8XLS - chains B and C of the 17 polymer chains in the assembly; structure by electron microscopy, 2.30 A resolution.

== Chain B ==
Protein: Photosystem I P700 chlorophyll a apoprotein A2
Source organism: Thalassiosira pseudonana CCMP1335
Notes: EC 1.97.1.12
UniProtKB: A0T0M9 (PSAB_THAPS); residue numbers follow UniProt; this construct covers 1-733
Sequence (733 residues; row label = number of the first residue in the row):
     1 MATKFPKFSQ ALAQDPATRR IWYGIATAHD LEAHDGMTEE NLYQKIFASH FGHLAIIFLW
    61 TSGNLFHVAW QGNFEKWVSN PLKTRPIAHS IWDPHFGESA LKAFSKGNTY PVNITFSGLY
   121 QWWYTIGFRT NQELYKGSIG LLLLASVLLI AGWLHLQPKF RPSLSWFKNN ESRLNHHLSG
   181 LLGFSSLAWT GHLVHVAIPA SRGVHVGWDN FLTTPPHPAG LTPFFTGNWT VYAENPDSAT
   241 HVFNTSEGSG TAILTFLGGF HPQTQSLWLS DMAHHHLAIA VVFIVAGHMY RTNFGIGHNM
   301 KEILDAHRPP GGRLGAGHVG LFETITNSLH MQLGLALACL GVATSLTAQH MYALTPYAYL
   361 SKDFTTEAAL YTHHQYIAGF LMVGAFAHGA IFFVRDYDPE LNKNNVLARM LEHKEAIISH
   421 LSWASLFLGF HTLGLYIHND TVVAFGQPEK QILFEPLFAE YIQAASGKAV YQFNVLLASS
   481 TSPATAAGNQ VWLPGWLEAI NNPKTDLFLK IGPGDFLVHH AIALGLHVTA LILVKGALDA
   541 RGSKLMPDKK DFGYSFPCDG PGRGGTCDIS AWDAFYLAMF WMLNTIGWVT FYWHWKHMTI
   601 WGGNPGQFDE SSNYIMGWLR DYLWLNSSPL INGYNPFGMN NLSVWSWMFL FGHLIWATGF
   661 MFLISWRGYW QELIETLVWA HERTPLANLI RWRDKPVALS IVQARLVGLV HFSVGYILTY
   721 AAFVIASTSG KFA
Disordered / not traced: 1, 733
Bound ions: chlorophyll a Mg near Asp93 (its only coordinating residue here); 4Fe-4S cluster Fe: Cys558, Cys567 (shared with 2 residues of chain A)
Residues lining bound ligands:
  - beta-carotene (BCR), molecule 1: Gly52, Ile56, Leu59, Leu149
  - beta-carotene (BCR), molecule 2: Leu54, Phe58, Trp60, Gly180, Leu181, Phe184, Ser185
  - beta-carotene (BCR), molecule 3: Leu187, Leu221, Phe224, Phe225, Val281, Ile284, Val285, His288
  - beta-carotene (BCR), molecule 4: Met331, Gly334, Leu335, Ala338, Val342, Met382, Ala385, Phe386, Gly389, Phe392, Phe393, Leu407, Ala537
  - beta-carotene (BCR), molecule 5: Phe386, Leu407, Met410, Val534, Leu538
  - beta-carotene (BCR), molecule 6: Val644, Trp647, Met648, Phe651, Trp670, Ile674, Leu677
  - beta-carotene (BCR), molecule 7: Thr684, Pro685, Leu686, Ala687
  - chlorophyll a isomer (CL0): Leu619, Leu623, Trp624, Trp656
  - chlorophyll a (CLA), molecule 1: Phe5, Phe8, Ile25, Ala28, His29, Leu31, His34, Ser49, His53, Ile56
  - chlorophyll a (CLA), molecule 2: Thr18, Ile21, Trp22, Ile674, Leu677, Val678, His681, Ile690, Arg691, Trp692, Arg693, Asp694, Pro696, Val697
  - chlorophyll a (CLA), molecule 3: Trp22, Phe651, Leu654, Ile655, Thr658, Met661, Phe662, Leu699, Val707, Val710, His711, Val714
  - chlorophyll a (CLA), molecule 4: Ile25, Ala26, Thr27, Ala28, His29, Asp30, His330, Leu333, Leu337, Phe380, Leu381, Val383, Gly384, Ala387, His388, Ile391, Arg395, Tyr554, Trp572, Phe575, Phe651, Val710, Val714, Leu718
  - chlorophyll a (CLA), molecule 5: His29, Leu31, Tyr43, Ile46, Ser49, His50, His53, Leu54, Ile57, Phe167, Arg173, His177, Leu181, Leu329, His330, Gln332, Leu333, Ala336, Leu337, Leu340
  - chlorophyll a (CLA), molecule 6: His29, His53, Ile56, Ile57, Trp60, Leu340, Ile377, Phe380, Leu381
  - chlorophyll a (CLA), molecule 7: Phe47, Phe51, Leu144, Val147, Ile150, Ala151, Leu154, His155, Lys159, Phe160, Pro162, Trp166
  - chlorophyll a (CLA), molecule 8: Phe47, His50, Phe51, Leu54, Trp166, Phe167, Asn169, Ser172, Arg173, His176, His177, Gly180, Leu181, Leu182, Phe283, Leu340, Leu346
  - chlorophyll a (CLA), molecule 9: Ile56, Leu59, Trp60, Ser62, Gly63, Phe66, His67, Trp70, Gln71, His89, Ser90, Ile91, Trp92, Leu142
  - chlorophyll a (CLA), molecule 10: Ile56, Trp60, Asn64, His67, Val68, Ala88, His89, Asn113, Ile114, Thr115, Phe116, Ser117, Leu119, Val644, Trp645, Met648
  - chlorophyll a (CLA), molecule 11: Ile57, Phe58, Trp60, Thr61, Ser117, Gly118, Leu119, Trp122, Phe184, Ser185, Ala188, Leu340, Ala343, Thr344, Thr347, Met351, Tyr357, Leu370, His373, His374, Ile377, Leu381
  - chlorophyll a (CLA), molecule 12: Trp60, Asn64, Phe116, Ser117, Leu119, Ala369, Leu370, Thr372, His373, Tyr376, Ile377, Phe380, Met648, Ile717, Leu718, Tyr720, Ala721, Val724, Ile725
  - chlorophyll a (CLA), molecule 13: His89, Ser90, Ile91, Trp92, Asp93, Pro94, His95, Phe96, Phe104, Asn113, Ser643, Val644, Trp647
  - chlorophyll a (CLA), molecule 14: Trp92, Pro94, His95
  - chlorophyll a (CLA), molecule 15: Trp122, Thr125, Ile126, Leu181, Leu182, Ser185, Ser186, Trp189, Leu267, Met272, His275, His276, Ile279, Ala343, Leu346, Thr347, His350, Met351, Pro356, Tyr357
  - chlorophyll a (CLA), molecule 16: Ile126, Gly127, Phe128, Glu133, Lys136, Gly137, Gly140, Leu141, Leu143, Leu144, Ser146, Val147, Ile150, Ser185, Ala188, Trp189, Gly191, His192, His195, Val196, Val206, Gly207, Trp208, Phe211
  - chlorophyll a (CLA), molecule 17: Trp166, Asn169, Ser172, His176, Thr292, Asn293, Phe294
  - chlorophyll a (CLA), molecule 18: Asn170, Arg173, Leu174, His177, Leu178, Met300, Leu304, Phe322, Ile325, Thr326, Leu335, Ala336, Cys339, Leu340, Ala343
  - chlorophyll a (CLA), molecule 19: Leu174, Leu178, Leu182, Val282, Phe283, Ala286, Met289, Tyr290, Met300, Ile303, Leu304
  - chlorophyll a (CLA), molecule 20: Asn175, His176, Ser179, Gly180, Phe184, Ile284, His288, Tyr290, Thr292, Phe294, Ile296
  - chlorophyll a (CLA), molecule 21: Leu187, Ala188, Thr190, Gly191, Val194, His195, Phe211, Leu212, Thr213, Thr214, Pro215, Pro216, His217, Gly220, Leu221, Phe224, Tyr232, Leu254, Leu277
  - chlorophyll a (CLA), molecule 22: Phe224, Gly227, Trp229, Thr230, Tyr232, Ala233, Leu254, Thr255, Phe256, His274, Leu277, Ala278, Val281, Val491
  - chlorophyll a (CLA), molecule 23: Thr255, Phe256, Gly258, Gly259, Leu267, Asp271, Met272, His274, His275, Ala278, Ile279, Val282, His350, Leu354, Trp492, Trp496
  - chlorophyll a (CLA), molecule 24: Val282, Ile303, Leu304, His307, Leu314, His318, Leu321, Ile325, Met331, Val406, Leu407, Met410
  - chlorophyll a (CLA), molecule 25: Val285, Ala286, His288, Met289, Ile296, Gly297, His298
  - chlorophyll a (CLA), molecule 26: Met289, His298, Glu302, Ile303, Ala306, His307
  - chlorophyll a (CLA), molecule 27: Ala306, His307, Arg308, Pro309, Pro310, Arg313, Leu314
  - chlorophyll a (CLA), molecule 28: Arg313, Leu314, Val406, Arg409, Met410, Glu412, His413, Ala416, Ile417, His420
  - chlorophyll a (CLA), molecule 29: Leu335, Ala338, Cys339, Val342, Leu346, Gln349, His350, Tyr352, Ala353, Leu354, Leu507, Phe508
  - chlorophyll a (CLA), molecule 30: Val342, Ser345, Leu346, Gln349, Gln375, Gly379, Met382, Phe386, Leu526, Thr529, Ala530, Leu533, Met582, Thr585, Ile586
  - chlorophyll a (CLA), molecule 31: Gln349, Tyr352, Tyr371, Phe458, Ala459, Ile462, Gln463, Phe508, Leu509, Ile511, His519, Ile522, Leu526, Val589, Tyr592, Trp593, Lys596
  - chlorophyll a (CLA), molecule 32: Tyr376, Thr432, Leu433, Tyr436, Val518, Ala521, Leu524, Asn584, Trp588, Phe591, Ile615, Trp618, Leu619, Leu623, Ser627, Ile631, Phe649, His653, Trp656, Phe712, Tyr716, Thr719, Tyr720, Phe723
  - chlorophyll a (CLA), molecule 33: Ala416, His420, Trp423
  - chlorophyll a (CLA), molecule 34: Ile417, His420, Leu421, Trp423, Ala424, Ala523, Leu526, His527
  - chlorophyll a (CLA), molecule 35: Ser419, His420, Ser422, Trp423, Leu426, Phe430
  - chlorophyll a (CLA), molecule 36: Ser422, Ser425, Leu426, Gly429, Phe430, Leu433, Leu524, Val528, Leu531, Ile532, Leu577, Phe580, Trp581
  - chlorophyll a (CLA), molecule 37: Trp423, Leu426, Phe427, Phe430, His431
  - chlorophyll a (CLA), molecule 38: Phe427, Leu428, Phe454, Glu455, Pro456, Leu457, Phe458, Ala459, Phe516, His519, His520, Ala523, His527
  - chlorophyll a (CLA), molecule 39: Phe430, Gly434, Leu435, Ile437, His438, Thr441, Val442, Phe445, Lys450, Ile452
  - chlorophyll a (CLA), molecule 40: Leu433, Ile437, Asp440, Leu524, Phe580, Trp581, Asn584, Trp588, Ile615, Leu619, Trp656, Phe712
  - chlorophyll a (CLA), molecule 41: Leu457, Phe458, Tyr461, Phe473
  - chlorophyll a (CLA), molecule 42: Tyr461, Ile462, Ala465, Ser466, Leu476, Leu477, Ala484, Trp492, Leu493, Trp496, Phe508
  - chlorophyll a (CLA), molecule 43: Leu476, Ser482, Pro483, Ala484, Ala487, Gly488, Val491, Trp492
  - chlorophyll a (CLA), molecule 44: Trp647, Leu650, Phe651, His653, Leu654, Trp656, Ala657, Phe660
  - chlorophyll a (CLA), molecule 45: Leu654, Ala657, Thr658, Phe660, Met661, Ile664, Ser665, Tyr669, Trp670, Leu673
  - chlorophyll a (CLA), molecule 46: Leu677, Ala680, His681, Thr684, Ala687, Ile690
  - chlorophyll a (CLA), molecule 47: Trp679, Ala680, Arg683, Thr684, Pro685
  - chlorophyll a (CLA), molecule 48: Thr684, Pro685, Leu686, Ala687, Leu689
  - phylloquinone (PQN): Ile21, Trp22, Met661, Phe662, Ser665, Trp666, Arg667, Trp670, Ile674, Val697, Ala698, Leu699, Ser700, Ala704
  - 4Fe-4S cluster (SF4): Cys558, Gly560, Pro561, Thr566, Cys567, Trp666, Ile701, Arg705
Swiss-Prot annotation at these positions:
  - binding site ([4Fe-4S] cluster): Cys558, Cys567
  - binding site (chlorophyll a): His653, Met661, Tyr669
  - binding site (phylloquinone): Trp670

== Chain C ==
Protein: Photosystem I iron-sulfur center
Source organism: Thalassiosira pseudonana CCMP1335
Notes: EC 1.97.1.12
UniProtKB: A0T0W4 (PSAC_THAPS); numbering as in UniProt (aligned over 1-81)
Sequence (81 residues; row label = number of the first residue in the row):
     1 MSHTVKIYDT CIGCTQCVRA CPTDVLEMVP WDGCKSGQIA SSPRVEDCVG CKRCETACPT
    61 DFLSVRVYLG AETTRSLGLA Y
Disordered / not traced: 1
Bound ions: 4Fe-4S cluster Fe site 1: Cys11, Cys14, Cys17, Cys58; 4Fe-4S cluster Fe site 2: Cys21, Cys48, Cys51, Cys54
Residues lining bound ligands:
  - 4Fe-4S cluster (SF4), molecule 1: Val5, Cys21, Pro22, Thr23, Val25, Leu26, Cys48, Val49, Gly50, Cys51, Lys52, Arg53, Cys54, Val67
  - 4Fe-4S cluster (SF4), molecule 2: Cys11, Ile12, Gly13, Cys14, Thr15, Gln16, Cys17, Met28, Ala40, Ala57, Cys58, Pro59, Thr60, Ser64, Val65
Swiss-Prot annotation at these positions:
  - binding site ([4Fe-4S] cluster): Cys11, Cys14, Cys17, Cys21, Cys48, Cys51, Cys54, Cys58

== Interface between chain B and chain C ==
Residue-residue contacts (30; chain B residue first):
  Ala11(B) with Ala71(C), hydrophobic
  Asp15(B) with Glu72(C); Leu77(C)
  Pro16(B) with Glu72(C); Thr73(C); Thr74(C)
  Ala17(B) with Leu77(C), hydrophobic
  Arg19(B) with Glu72(C)
  Met546(B) with Arg66(C)
  Pro547(B) with Phe62(C)
  Asp548(B) with Phe62(C); Arg66(C), salt bridge
  Phe552(B) with Arg66(C); Val67(C); Tyr68(C), hydrophobic
  Asp559(B) with Lys52(C), salt bridge; Glu55(C); Arg66(C), salt bridge
  Gly562(B) with Thr56(C)
  Arg563(B) with Phe62(C); Leu63(C)
  Gln671(B) with Leu79(C); Tyr81(C), hydrogen bond
  Glu675(B) with Tyr81(C)
  Val678(B) with Tyr81(C), hydrophobic
  Lys695(B) with Thr74(C), hydrogen bond; Leu79(C); Tyr81(C), hydrogen bond (side chain-backbone)
  Pro696(B) with Tyr81(C), hydrogen bond (backbone-side chain)
  Val697(B) with Tyr81(C)
Also at the interface, not in a pair above, chain B (25 interface residues in all): Gln14, Leu545, Asp551, Gly560, Pro561, Ile674, Glu682
Also at the interface, not in a pair above, chain C (16 interface residues in all): Cys51

== Overview ==
25 residues of chain B and 16 residues of chain C are in contact, with 4 hydrogen bonds and 3 salt bridges.
Polar contacts include Asp548(B)-Arg66(C), Asp559(B)-Lys52(C) and Asp559(B)-Arg66(C).
Here chain B is Photosystem I P700 chlorophyll a apoprotein A2 and chain C is Photosystem I iron-sulfur
center, both from Thalassiosira pseudonana CCMP1335. Entry 8XLS (PSI-FCPI of the diatom Thalassiosira
pseudonana CCMP1335) was determined by electron microscopy.
